PDB entry 8XI3 | electron microscopy, 3.00 A resolution | chains D and B of the 5 polymer chains in the assembly

== Chain D ==
Protein: 14-3-3 protein gamma
Source organism: Mus musculus
UniProtKB: P61982 (1433G_MOUSE); residue numbers follow UniProt; this construct covers 1-247
Amino-acid sequence (247 residues; numbered 1 to 247; the number before each row is that of its first residue):
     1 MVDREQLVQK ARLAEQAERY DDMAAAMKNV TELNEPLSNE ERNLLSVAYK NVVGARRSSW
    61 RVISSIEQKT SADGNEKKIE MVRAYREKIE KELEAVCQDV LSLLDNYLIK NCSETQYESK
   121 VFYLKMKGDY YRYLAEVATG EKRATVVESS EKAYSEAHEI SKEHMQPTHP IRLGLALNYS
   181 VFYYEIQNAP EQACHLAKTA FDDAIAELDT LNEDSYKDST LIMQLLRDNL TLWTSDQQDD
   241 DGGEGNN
Disordered / not traced: 236-247
Swiss-Prot annotation at these positions:
  - site (Interaction with phosphoserine on interacting protein): Arg57, Arg132
  - modified residue: Met1 (N-acetylmethionine), Val2 (N-acetylvaline), Ser71 (Phosphoserine), Tyr133 (Phosphotyrosine), Thr145 (Phosphothreonine), Ser215 (Phosphoserine), Thr234 (Phosphothreonine), Ser235 (Phosphoserine)

== Chain B ==
Protein: Transducin-like enhancer protein 6
Source organism: Mus musculus
UniProtKB: Q9WVB3 (TLE6_MOUSE); residue numbers follow UniProt; this construct covers 48-581
Amino-acid sequence (554 residues; each row starts with the number of its first residue):
    28 MWSHPQFEKS GDEVDAGSGH IFSLAENFFQ AIERFSRTPD LLERNKMSIG VGAEGDSWPC
    88 HVSHEAPMGS AQTTENSAKE EDKQVPESAA LQHPKFKSTP GPQLPTRRRF LSESDELQDP
   148 QPVWDAEPQF CQGFLIQGLW ELFMDSRQKN QQEHGGEDSS QESKDSGLCD FKPEPQPRHR
   208 NSLSDSADPF LIKSPSALLD YYQEDVSRPQ PETQESSGRA DKFLKPLSWG SEVLESSCNQ
   268 PSTALWQLER FTVPQALQKV RVLKHQELLL VVAVSSFTRH VFTCSQSGIK VWNLVNQVAE
   328 DRDPESHLKC SVQDNKVYLR TCLLSSNSRT LFAGGYNLPG VIVWDLAAPS LYEKCQLPCE
   388 GLSCQALANT KENMALAGFT DGTVRIWDLR TQEIVRNLKG PTNSARNLVV KDDNIWTGGL
   448 DACLRCWDLR MAKVSLEHLF QSQIMSLAHS PTEDWLLLGL ANGQHCLFNS RKRDQVLTVD
   508 TKDNTILGLK FSPNGKWWAS VGMGNFITVH SMPTGAKLFQ VPEVGPVRCF DMTENGRLII
   568 TGSRDCASVY HIKY
Disordered / not traced: 28-136, 178-203, 218-246
Differences from the reference sequence: initiating methionine (28); expression tag (29-47)
Modified residues: Ser139 (phosphoserine; SEP); Ser209 (phosphoserine; SEP)
From the paper describing this entry:
  - post-translational modification sites: Ser139, Ser209
  - mutagenesis - S209A: decreased binding to CDC25B

== How chain D and chain B interact ==
Residue-residue contacts (30; chain D residue first):
  Arg57(D) with Phe137(B); Ser139(B)
  Arg61(D) with Phe137(B)
  Arg132(D) with Ser139(B)
  Tyr133(D) with Ser139(B)
  Gly174(D) with Glu140(B)
  Leu177(D) with Glu140(B)
  Asn178(D) with Glu140(B)
  Val181(D) with Leu138(B)
  Glu185(D) with Leu138(B)
  Asp202(D) with Gln470(B), hydrogen bond
  Ile205(D) with Leu447(B), hydrophobic; Met472(B), hydrophobic
  Leu208(D) with Met530(B), hydrophobic
  Asp209(D) with Arg347(B), salt bridge; Arg555(B), salt bridge
  Tyr216(D) with Arg555(B), hydrogen bond
  Thr220(D) with Met530(B); Pro553(B)
  Leu221(D) with Leu144(B), hydrophobic; Gln145(B)
  Ile222(D) with Glu140(B)
  Gln224(D) with Asp510(B); Asn511(B), hydrogen bond; Thr512(B); Met530(B)
  Leu225(D) with Ser141(B); Asp142(B)
  Arg227(D) with Asn489(B)
  Asn229(D) with Leu138(B), hydrogen bond (side chain-backbone)
Also at the interface, not in a pair above, chain D (30 interface residues in all): Lys50, Lys125, Asp129, Phe201, Ala206, Glu213, Lys217, Met223, Asp228
Also at the interface, not in a pair above, chain B (21 interface residues in all): Leu295, Asn430
Interface features reported in the paper:
  - interface residues, chain B: Ser139(B)

== Summary ==
30 residues of chain D and 21 residues of chain B are in contact, with 4 hydrogen bonds and 2 salt bridges.
Among the polar pairs are Asp209(D)-Arg347(B), Asp209(D)-Arg555(B) and Asp202(D)-Gln470(B). The paper reports
that S209A of chain B reduces binding to CDC25B; the interface residue Ser139(B).
Here chain D is 14-3-3 protein gamma and chain B is Transducin-like enhancer protein 6, both from Mus
musculus. Entry 8XI3 (Structure of mouse SCMC-14-3-3gama complex) was determined by electron microscopy.
